PDB entry 3RKQ | X-ray diffraction, 1.70 A resolution | chains A and D of the 4 polymer chains in the assembly

[Chain A]
Name: Homeobox protein Nkx-2.5
Organism: Homo sapiens
Notes: fragment: Homeodomain
Reference sequence: P52952 (NKX25_HUMAN); numbering as in UniProt (aligned over 138-194)
Chain sequence (58 residues; numbered 137 to 194; the number before each row is that of its first residue):
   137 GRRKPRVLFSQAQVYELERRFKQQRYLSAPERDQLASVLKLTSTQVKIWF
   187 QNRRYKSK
Construct notes: expression tag (137); engineered mutation Ser193 (Cys in P52952)
UniProt features mapped onto this chain:
  - DNA-binding region: Arg138 (Homeobox)
  - natural variant: Arg142 (R142C: In ASD7), Leu144 (L144P: In ASD7), Arg161 (R161P: In CHNG5), Thr178 (T178M: In ASD7), Lys183 (K183E: In ASD7), Gln187 (Q187H: In ASD7), Asn188 (N188K: In ASD7), Arg189 (R189G: In ASD7), Arg190 (R190C: In ASD7), Tyr191 (Y191C: In ASD7), Lys192 (K192R: In ASD7; K192T: In ASD7), Lys194 (K194R: In ASD7)

[Chain D]
Molecule: Anf-242 DNA
Sequence (19 nucleotides; row label = number of the first residue in the row):
     1 TCAAGAGGCCCCCACTTCA

[How chain A and chain D interact]
Contacting residue pairs (12):
  Arg142(A) - DA19(D)  base contact
  Tyr162(A) - DC12(D)  phosphate contact
  Tyr162(A) - DC13(D)  hydrogen bond to the phosphate
  Arg168(A) - DC11(D)  salt bridge to the phosphate
  Lys183(A) - DC11(D)  salt bridge to the phosphate
  Lys183(A) - DC12(D)  phosphate contact
  Gln187(A) - DC13(D)  base contact
  Gln187(A) - DA14(D)  base contact
  Arg190(A) - DC13(D)  salt bridge to the phosphate
  Tyr191(A) - DA14(D)  phosphate contact
  Tyr191(A) - DC15(D)  base contact
  Lys194(A) - DA14(D)  salt bridge to the phosphate
Other interface residues (no listed pair), chain A (10 interface residues in all): Pro141, Asn188
Other interface residues (no listed pair), chain D (7 interface residues in all): DT16

[In short]
Chain A and chain D form an interface of 10 and 7 residues respectively, with 1 hydrogen bond and 4 salt
bridges. Polar contacts include Tyr162(A)-DC13(D), Arg168(A)-DC11(D) and Lys183(A)-DC11(D). UniProt lists a
DNA-binding region on chain A.
Here chain A is Homeobox protein Nkx-2.5 (Homo sapiens) and chain D is Anf-242 DNA. Entry 3RKQ (NKX2.5
Homeodomain dimer bound to ANF-242 DNA) was determined by X-ray diffraction.
